3RE7 - chains D and X of the 24 polymer chains in the assembly; structure by X-ray diffraction, 2.82 A resolution.

== Chain D (and X) ==
Protein: Ferritin, middle subunit
From: Rana catesbeiana
Notes: EC 1.16.3.1; chain X of this document is another copy of the same molecule, construct and numbering; everything in this record applies to it too
Reference sequence: P07798 (FRI2_RANCA); residues 1-176 here = UniProt positions 1-176
Chain sequence (176 residues; each row starts with the number of its first residue):
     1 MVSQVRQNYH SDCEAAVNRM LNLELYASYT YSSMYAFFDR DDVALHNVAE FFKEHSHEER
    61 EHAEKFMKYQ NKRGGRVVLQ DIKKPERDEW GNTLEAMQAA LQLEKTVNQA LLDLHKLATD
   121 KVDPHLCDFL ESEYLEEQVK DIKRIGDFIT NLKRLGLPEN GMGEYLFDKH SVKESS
Not modelled in the structure: 1, 174-176
UniProt features mapped onto this chain:
  - binding site (Fe cation): E24, E59, H62, E104, Q138, D141
Metal / ion sites: Cu ion site 1: E24, E59; Cu ion site 2 near H46 (its only coordinating residue here); Cu ion site 3: H55, E59, E104; Cu ion site 4: H57 (shared with 1 residue of chain H); Cu ion site 5: E58, H62; Cu ion site 6 near E64 (its only coordinating residue here); Cu ion site 7 near H115 (its only coordinating residue here); Cu ion site 8: E131 (shared with 1 residue of chain W); Cu ion site 9: H170 (shared with 1 residue of chain K; 1 residue of chain Q; H170(X) of chain X)

== Chain D / chain X interface ==
Contacting residue pairs - 31 pairs, chain D then chain X:
  D39(D) - K143(X)  hydrogen bond (backbone-side chain)
  R40(D) - K143(X)
  D41(D) - K143(X)
  D41(D) - G146(X)
  D41(D) - D147(X)
  D41(D) - T150(X)  hydrogen bond (backbone-side chain)
  D42(D) - T150(X)
  V43(D) - T150(X)
  V43(D) - R154(X)  hydrogen bond (backbone-side chain)
  A44(D) - D147(X)
  A44(D) - N151(X)  hydrogen bond (backbone-side chain)
  A44(D) - R154(X)  hydrogen bond (backbone-side chain)
  L45(D) - N151(X)
  L45(D) - R154(X)
  G161(D) - R154(X)
  M162(D) - R154(X)
  M162(D) - L155(X)  hydrophobic
  M162(D) - N160(X)
  M162(D) - G163(X)
  M162(D) - L166(X)  hydrophobic
  E164(D) - R154(X)  salt bridge
  Y165(D) - N151(X)
  Y165(D) - L155(X)  hydrophobic
  Y165(D) - L166(X)
  Y165(D) - F167(X)
  Y165(D) - H170(X)
  Y165(D) - S171(X)  hydrogen bond
  L166(D) - L166(X)  hydrophobic
  K169(D) - H170(X)
  K169(D) - S171(X)
  H170(D) - H170(X)  hydrogen bond
Also at the interface, not in a pair above, chain X (14 interface residues in all): M162

== Overview ==
Chain D and chain X each contribute 14 residues to their interface; the contacts include 7 hydrogen bonds and
1 salt bridge. Among the polar pairs are E164(D)-R154(X), D39(D)-K143(X) and D41(D)-T150(X). Curated
annotation (UniProt) lists 6 Fe cation-binding residues on chain D.
Chain D and chain X are both Ferritin, middle subunit (Rana catesbeiana); the structure, Copper (II) loaded
Bullfrog Ferritin M chain, was determined by X-ray diffraction together with 4DAS, 3RGD and 3RBC from the same
study.
